5S4N - chains B and E of the 6 polymer chains in the assembly; structure by X-ray diffraction, 2.53 A resolution.

[Chain B]
Molecule: Tubulin beta-2B chain
From: Bos taurus
UniProt: Q6B856 (TBB2B_BOVIN); the author numbering skips numbers that UniProt does not, so the offset changes along the chain: 1-42 = UniProt 1-42; 45-360 = UniProt 43-358; 369-455 = UniProt 359-445
Sequence (445 residues; each row starts with the number of its first residue; note: 10 numbers in that range are skipped by the numbering (no residue carries them; nothing is unmodelled there)):
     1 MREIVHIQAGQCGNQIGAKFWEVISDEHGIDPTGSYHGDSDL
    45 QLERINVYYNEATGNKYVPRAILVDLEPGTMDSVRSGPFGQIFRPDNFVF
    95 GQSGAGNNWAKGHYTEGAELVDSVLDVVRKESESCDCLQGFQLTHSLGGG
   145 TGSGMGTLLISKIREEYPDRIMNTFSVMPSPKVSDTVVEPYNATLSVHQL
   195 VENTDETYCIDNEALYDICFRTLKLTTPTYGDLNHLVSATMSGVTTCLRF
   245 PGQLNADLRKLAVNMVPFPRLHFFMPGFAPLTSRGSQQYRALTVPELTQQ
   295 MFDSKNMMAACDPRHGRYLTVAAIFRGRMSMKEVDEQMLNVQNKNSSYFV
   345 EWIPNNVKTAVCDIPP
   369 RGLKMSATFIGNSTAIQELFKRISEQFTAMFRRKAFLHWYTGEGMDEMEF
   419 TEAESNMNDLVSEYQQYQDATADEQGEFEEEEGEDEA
Not modelled in the structure: 279-280, 438-455
Ion coordination: Mg2+: Gln11 (together with GDP); Ca2+: Glu113 (shared with 1 residue of chain C)
Residues lining bound ligands:
  - GDP (guanosine-5'-diphosphate): Ala9, Gly10, Gln11, Cys12, Gln15, Ile16, Asn101, Ser140, Gly142, Gly143, Gly144, Thr145, Gly146, Val171, Pro173, Val177, Asp179, Glu183, Asn206, Leu209, Tyr224, Leu227, Asn228
  - N-methyl-2-(methylsulfonyl)aniline (UVA), molecule 1: Val23, Glu27, Ala233, Ser236, Gly237, Thr240, Phe272, Ala273, Pro274, Arg320, Pro360, Leu371, Ser374, Ala375, Thr376
  - N-methyl-2-(methylsulfonyl)aniline (UVA), molecule 2: Lys176, Val177, Ser178, Asp179, Tyr210, Thr221, Pro222, Thr223, Tyr224, Leu227
  - N-methyl-2-(methylsulfonyl)aniline (UVA), molecule 3: Cys241, Leu255, Asn258, Met259, Ala316, Ala317, Ile318, Lys352, Thr353, Ala354, Ile378
UniProt features mapped onto this chain:
  - motif: Met1 to Ile4 (MREI motif)
  - binding site (GTP): Gln11, Glu71, Ser140, Gly144, Thr145, Gly146, Asn206, Asn228
  - binding site (Mg(2+)): Glu71
  - modified residue: Ser40 (Phosphoserine), Thr57 (Phosphothreonine), Lys60 (N6-acetyllysine), Ser174 (Phosphoserine), Thr287 (Phosphothreonine), Thr292 (Phosphothreonine), Arg320 (Omega-N-methylarginine), Glu448 (5-glutamyl polyglutamate)
  - cross-link (Glycyl lysine isopeptide (Lys-Gly)): Lys60 (interchain with G-Cter in ubiquitin), Lys326 (interchain with G-Cter in ubiquitin)
What the authors report for this chain:
  - binding site for N-methyl-2-(methylsulfonyl)aniline: Phe272, Arg320, Ser374, Thr376

[Chain E]
Molecule: Stathmin-4
From: Rattus norvegicus
UniProt: P63043 (STMN4_RAT); residues 5-145 here correspond to UniProt positions 49-189 (UniProt number = residue number + 44)
Sequence (143 residues; numbered 3 to 145; the number before each row is that of its first residue):
     3 MADMEVIELNKCTSGQSFEVILKPPSFDGVPEFNASLPRRRDPSLEEIQK
    53 KLEAAEERRKYQEAELLKHLAEKREHEREVIQKAIEENNNFIKMAKEKLA
   103 QKMESNKENREAHLAAMLERLQEKDKHAEEVRKNKELKEEASR
Not modelled in the structure: 3-5, 29-43, 144-145
Construct notes: initiating methionine (3); expression tag (4)
Ion coordination: Ca2+ near Asp44 (its only coordinating residue here)
UniProt features mapped onto this chain:
  - modified residue: Ser46 (Phosphoserine)

[Interface between chain B and chain E]
Contacting residue pairs (26):
  His107(B) with Lys75(E), hydrogen bond
  Tyr108(B) with His78(E), hydrogen bond; Glu79(E); Val82(E), hydrophobic; Ile83(E)
  Leu152(B) with Glu79(E)
  Ser155(B) with Leu72(E); Lys75(E); Arg76(E), hydrogen bond
  Lys156(B) with Arg76(E); Glu79(E), salt bridge
  Arg158(B) with Leu68(E)
  Glu159(B) with Leu72(E); Arg76(E), salt bridge
  Pro162(B) with Glu65(E)
  Gln193(B) with Lys75(E)
  Glu196(B) with His71(E), salt bridge
  Thr409(B) with Glu89(E)
  Glu411(B) with Val82(E); Ala86(E)
  Gly412(B) with Val82(E); Lys85(E); Ala86(E)
  Met413(B) with Val82(E); Lys85(E)
  Glu417(B) with His78(E), salt bridge
Also at the interface, not in a pair above, chain B (17 interface residues in all): Thr109, Gly410
Also at the interface, not in a pair above, chain E (14 interface residues in all): Leu69

[Summary]
17 residues of chain B and 14 residues of chain E are in contact, with 3 hydrogen bonds and 4 salt bridges.
Among the polar pairs are Lys156(B)-Glu79(E), Glu159(B)-Arg76(E) and Glu196(B)-His71(E). Ligands of chain B:
GDP and 3 copies of N-methyl-2-(methylsulfonyl)aniline. From the paper: a binding site for
N-methyl-2-(methylsulfonyl)aniline at Phe272(B), Arg320(B) and Ser374(B) among others.
Chain B is Tubulin beta-2B chain (Bos taurus) and chain E is Stathmin-4 (Rattus norvegicus); the structure,
Tubulin-Z285782452-complex, was determined by X-ray diffraction together with 5S4L, 5S4M, 5S4O, 5S4P, 5S4Q,
5S4R and 52 further entries from the same study.
